Entry 2WE6 (X-ray diffraction, 2.42 A resolution); this record covers chain A.

# Chain A
Name: Ubiquitin carboxyl-terminal hydrolase L3
Source organism: Plasmodium falciparum
Notes: EC 3.4.19.12
Sequence (232 residues; row label = number of the first residue in the row):
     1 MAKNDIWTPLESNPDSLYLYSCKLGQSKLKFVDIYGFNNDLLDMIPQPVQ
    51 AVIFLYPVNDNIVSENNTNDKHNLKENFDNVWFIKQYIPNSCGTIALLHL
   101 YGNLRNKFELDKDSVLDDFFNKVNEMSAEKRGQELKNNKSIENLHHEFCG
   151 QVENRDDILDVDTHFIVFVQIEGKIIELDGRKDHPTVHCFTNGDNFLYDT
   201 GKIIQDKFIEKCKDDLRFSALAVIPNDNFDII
Not modelled in the structure: 1-4, 59-74, 229-232
What the authors report for this chain:
  - catalytic residues: Cys-92, His-164, Asp-179
  - mutagenesis - C92A: abolished growth
  - mutagenesis - C92A: abolished catalytic activity

# Summary
From the paper: catalytic residues Cys-92, His-164 and Asp-179; C92A abolishes growth.
Chain A is Ubiquitin carboxyl-terminal hydrolase L3 (Plasmodium falciparum); the structure, Crystal Structure
of Plasmodium falciparum Ubiquitin Carboxyl- terminal Hydrolase 3 (UCHL3), was determined by X-ray
diffraction.
